PDB entry 7RMG | electron microscopy, 3.00 A resolution | chains B and N of the 6 polymer chains in the assembly

# Chain B
Molecule: Guanine nucleotide-binding protein G(I)/G(S)/G(T) subunit beta-1
Source organism: Homo sapiens
UniProt: P62873 (GBB1_HUMAN); numbering as in UniProt (aligned over 2-340)
Chain sequence (370 residues; numbered -29 to 340; the number before each row is that of its first residue; numbers below 1 keep their minus sign (Met-29 is residue -29)):
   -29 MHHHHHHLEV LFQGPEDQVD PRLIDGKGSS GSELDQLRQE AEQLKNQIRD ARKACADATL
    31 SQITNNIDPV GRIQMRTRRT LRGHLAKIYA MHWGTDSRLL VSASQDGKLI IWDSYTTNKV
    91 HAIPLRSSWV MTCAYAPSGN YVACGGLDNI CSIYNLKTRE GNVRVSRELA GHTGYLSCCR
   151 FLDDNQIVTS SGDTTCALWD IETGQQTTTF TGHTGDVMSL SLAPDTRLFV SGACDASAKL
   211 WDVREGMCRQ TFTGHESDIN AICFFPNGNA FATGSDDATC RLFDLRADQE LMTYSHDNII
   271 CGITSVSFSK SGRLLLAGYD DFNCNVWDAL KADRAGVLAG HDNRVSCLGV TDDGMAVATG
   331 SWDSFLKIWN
Not modelled in the structure: -29 to 13, 128-132
Differences from the reference sequence: initiating methionine (-29); expression tag (-28 to 1)
UniProt features mapped onto this chain:
  - modified residue: Ser2 (N-acetylserine), His266 (Phosphohistidine)
  - natural variant: Leu30 (L30F: In MRD42; uncertain significance), Arg52 (R52G: In MRD42), Gly64 (G64V: In MRD42), Asp76 (D76E: In MRD42; D76G: In MRD42), Gly77 (G77S: In MRD42), Lys78 (K78R: In MRD42), Ile80 (I80N: In MRD42; I80T: In MRD42), His91 (H91R: In MRD42; uncertain significance), Ala92 (A92T: In MRD42), Pro94 (P94S: In MRD42), Leu95 (L95P: In MRD42), Arg96 (R96L: In MRD42), 5 further natural variant entries in UniProt

# Chain N
Molecule: Nanobody 35
Source organism: Lama glama
Notes: antibody fragment or engineered binder
Chain sequence (142 residues; numbered 1 to 142; the number before each row is that of its first residue):
     1 QVQLQESGGG LVQPGGSLRL SCAASGFTFS NYKMNWVRQA PGKGLEWVSD ISQSGASISY
    61 TGSVKGRFTI SRDNAKNTLY LQMNSLKPED TAVYYCARCP APFTRDCFDV TSTTYAYRGQ
   121 GTQVTVSSGS EDQVDPRLID GK
Not modelled in the structure: 9-17, 105-106, 127-142
Disulfide bonds: Cys22-Cys96, Cys99-Cys107

# How chain B and chain N interact
Contacting residue pairs (16; chain B residue first):
  Cys204(B) - Tyr117(N)
  Asp205(B) - Ala116(N)
  Asp205(B) - Tyr117(N)
  Ala206(B) - Tyr117(N)  hydrogen bond (backbone-side chain)
  Thr223(B) - Gln1(N)  hydrogen bond (backbone-backbone)
  Glu226(B) - Gly26(N)
  Glu226(B) - Phe27(N)
  Glu226(B) - Thr28(N)
  Glu226(B) - Tyr32(N)
  Glu226(B) - Arg98(N)  hydrogen bond (backbone-side chain)
  Ser227(B) - Pro100(N)  hydrogen bond (side chain-backbone)
  Ser227(B) - Tyr117(N)  hydrogen bond (backbone-side chain)
  Asp228(B) - Pro100(N)
  Asp228(B) - Tyr117(N)  hydrogen bond
  Asp246(B) - Pro102(N)
  Ile270(B) - Phe103(N)  hydrophobic
Interface residues without a listed pair, chain B (13 interface residues in all): Thr184, Gly224, His225, Asp247
Interface residues without a listed pair, chain N (14 interface residues in all): Val2, Ala101, Thr114

# Overview
The interface between chain B and chain N involves 13 residues on one side and 14 on the other, with 6
hydrogen bonds. Polar pairs include Ala206(B)-Tyr117(N), Glu226(B)-Arg98(N) and Ser227(B)-Pro100(N).
Here chain B is Guanine nucleotide-binding protein G(I)/G(S)/G(T) subunit beta-1 (Homo sapiens) and chain N is
Nanobody 35 (Lama glama). Entry 7RMG (Substance P bound to active human neurokinin 1 receptor in complex with
miniGs/q70) was determined by electron microscopy together with 7RMH and 7RMI from the same study.
